2EXJ - chains A and C of the 4 polymer chains in the assembly; structure by X-ray diffraction, 2.20 A resolution.

[Chain A (and C)]
Protein: beta-D-xylosidase
Source organism: Geobacillus stearothermophilus
Notes: EC 3.2.1.37; chain C of this document is another copy of the same molecule, construct and numbering; everything in this record applies to it too
UniProtKB: Q68HB3 (Q68HB3_BACST); residue numbers follow UniProt; this construct covers 1-535
Chain sequence (535 residues; each row starts with the number of its first residue):
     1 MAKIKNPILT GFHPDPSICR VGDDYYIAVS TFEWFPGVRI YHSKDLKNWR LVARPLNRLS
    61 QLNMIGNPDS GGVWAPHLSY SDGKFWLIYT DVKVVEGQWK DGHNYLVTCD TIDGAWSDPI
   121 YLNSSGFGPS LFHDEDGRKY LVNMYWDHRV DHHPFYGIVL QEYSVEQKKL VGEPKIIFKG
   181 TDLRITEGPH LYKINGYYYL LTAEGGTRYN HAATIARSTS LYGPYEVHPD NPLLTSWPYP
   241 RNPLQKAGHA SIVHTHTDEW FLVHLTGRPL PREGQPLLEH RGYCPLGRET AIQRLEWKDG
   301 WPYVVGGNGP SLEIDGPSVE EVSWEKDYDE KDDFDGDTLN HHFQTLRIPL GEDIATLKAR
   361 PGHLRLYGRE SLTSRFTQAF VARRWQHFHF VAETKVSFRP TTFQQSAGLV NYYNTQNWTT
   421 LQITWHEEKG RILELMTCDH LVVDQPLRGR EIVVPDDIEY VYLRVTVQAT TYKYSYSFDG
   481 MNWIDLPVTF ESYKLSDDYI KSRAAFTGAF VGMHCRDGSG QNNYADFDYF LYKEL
Disordered / not traced: 1-2
Sequence notes: engineered mutation A2 (Ser in Q68HB3), G128 (Asp in Q68HB3)
Metal / ion sites: Ca2+: D333, G362, D528
Residues lining bound ligands: alpha-D-xylopyranose (XYS): P14, D15, S30, F32, W74, A75, K100, F127, F155, I185, E187, G206, T207, H249, R288, F506

[How chain A and chain C interact]
Residue-residue contacts (33; chain A residue first):
  H153(A) with P276(C)
  D182(A) with R241(C), salt bridge; Q275(C); P276(C); L277(C), hydrogen bond (backbone-backbone)
  L183(A) with P276(C); L277(C), hydrophobic; L278(C), hydrophobic
  R184(A) with G274(C), hydrogen bond (side chain-backbone)
  I185(A) with E279(C)
  N210(A) with L278(C)
  W237(A) with W237(C); P238(C), hydrophobic; P240(C); L278(C), hydrophobic; R281(C)
  P240(A) with W237(C)
  R241(A) with D182(C), salt bridge
  G274(A) with R184(C), hydrogen bond (backbone-side chain)
  Q275(A) with D182(C)
  P276(A) with H153(C); D182(C); L183(C); R184(C)
  L277(A) with D182(C), hydrogen bond (backbone-backbone); L183(C)
  L278(A) with L183(C), hydrophobic; N210(C); W237(C), hydrophobic
  E279(A) with I185(C); N210(C); R503(C), salt bridge
  R281(A) with W237(C)
Also at the interface, not in a pair above, chain A (18 interface residues in all): G205, P238

[Summary]
Chain A and chain C each contribute 18 residues to their interface, with 4 hydrogen bonds and 3 salt bridges.
Among the polar pairs are D182(A)-R241(C), E279(A)-R503(C) and R184(A)-G274(C). Ligands of chain A:
alpha-D-xylopyranose. D333(A), G362(A) and D528(A) form the Ca2+ site.
Both chains are beta-D-xylosidase (Geobacillus stearothermophilus). Entry 2EXJ (Structure of the family43
beta-Xylosidase D128G mutant from geobacillus stearothermophilus in complex with xylobiose) was determined by
X-ray diffraction, deposited together with 2EXH, 2EXI and 2EXK.
